PDB entry 3HFK | X-ray diffraction, 1.90 A resolution | chains A and D

== Chain A (and D) ==
Molecule: 4-methylmuconolactone methylisomerase
Organism: Pseudomonas reinekei
Notes: EC 5.4.99.14; chain D of this document is another copy of the same molecule, construct and numbering; everything in this record applies to it too
Reference sequence: C5MR76 (C5MR76_9PSED); residue numbers follow UniProt; this construct covers 1-107
Sequence (116 residues; each row starts with the number of its first residue; numbers below 1 keep their minus sign (Pro-8 is residue -8)):
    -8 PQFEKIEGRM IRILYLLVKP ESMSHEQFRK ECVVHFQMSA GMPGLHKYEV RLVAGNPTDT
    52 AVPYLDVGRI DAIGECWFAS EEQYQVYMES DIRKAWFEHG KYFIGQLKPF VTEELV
Disordered / not traced: -8 (chain D: -8 to -1)
Differences from the reference sequence: expression tag (-8 to 0); engineered mutation Ala52 (His in C5MR76)
Residues lining bound ligands:
  - 4-methylmuconolactone (4ML; [(2S)-2-methyl-5-oxo-2,5-dihydrofuran-2-yl]acetic acid), molecule 1: Ile4, Tyr6, Tyr75, Tyr78, Met79, Arg84, Phe88, Leu98, Pro100
  - 4-methylmuconolactone (4ML), molecule 2: Tyr6, Leu8, His26, Tyr39, Gly65, Cys67, Tyr78, Trp87, Phe88, Gly91, Ile95, Leu98
Curated features (UniProtKB/Swiss-Prot):
  - active site: His26 (Proton donor/acceptor)
  - binding site (3-methylmuconolactone): His26, Tyr39
  - binding site (4-methylmuconolactone): His26, Tyr39
  - mutagenesis: His26 (H26A: Almost loss of activity), Tyr39 (Y39F: 5-fold decrease in catalytic efficiency), Cys67 (C67S: 5-fold decrease in catalytic efficiency)
What the authors report for this chain:
  - binding site for 4-methylmuconolactone: His26, Tyr39, Ala52, Cys67
  - catalytic residues: His26, Tyr39 (proposed by the authors, not directly observed)
  - mutagenesis - H26A, C67S: decreased catalytic activity
  - mutagenesis - Y39F: decreased catalytic activity on 4-ML
  - mutagenesis - Y39F: unchanged binding to 4-ML
  - mutagenesis - C67S: unchanged catalytic activity on pCMB

== Interface between chain A and chain D ==
Residue-residue contacts (85; chain A residue first):
  Arg3(A) - Glu40(D)  salt bridge
  Arg3(A) - Arg42(D)
  Leu5(A) - Arg42(D)
  Leu5(A) - Ile64(D)  hydrophobic
  Val9(A) - Leu56(D)  hydrophobic
  Arg20(A) - Glu104(D)  salt bridge
  Arg20(A) - Leu106(D)
  Cys23(A) - Leu106(D)  hydrophobic
  Phe27(A) - Val107(D)  hydrophobic
  Glu40(A) - Arg3(D)  salt bridge
  Glu40(A) - Glu105(D)
  Arg42(A) - Arg3(D)
  Arg42(A) - Leu5(D)
  Arg42(A) - Glu66(D)  salt bridge
  Arg42(A) - Thr103(D)  hydrogen bond
  Arg42(A) - Glu104(D)
  Arg42(A) - Glu105(D)
  Leu43(A) - Thr103(D)
  Leu43(A) - Glu104(D)  hydrogen bond (backbone-backbone)
  Leu43(A) - Leu106(D)  hydrophobic
  Val44(A) - Phe101(D)  hydrophobic
  Val44(A) - Val102(D)
  Ala45(A) - Val102(D)  hydrogen bond (backbone-backbone)
  Ala45(A) - Glu104(D)
  Gly46(A) - Phe101(D)
  Gly46(A) - Val102(D)  hydrogen bond (backbone-backbone)
  Asn47(A) - Lys99(D)  hydrogen bond
  Pro48(A) - Pro100(D)
  Thr51(A) - Pro100(D)
  Ala52(A) - Lys92(D)
  Val53(A) - Lys92(D)
  Val53(A) - Ile95(D)
  Val53(A) - Leu98(D)  hydrophobic
  Pro54(A) - Gly96(D)
  Pro54(A) - Gln97(D)
  Pro54(A) - Leu98(D)  hydrogen bond (backbone-backbone)
  Tyr55(A) - Leu98(D)
  Tyr55(A) - Lys99(D)  hydrogen bond
  Leu56(A) - Val9(D)  hydrophobic
  Leu56(A) - Ile61(D)  hydrophobic
  Leu56(A) - Gln97(D)
  Leu56(A) - Leu98(D)  hydrogen bond (backbone-backbone)
  Leu56(A) - Lys99(D)
  Val58(A) - Val58(D)  hydrophobic
  Ile61(A) - Leu56(D)  hydrophobic
  Ile61(A) - Phe101(D)  hydrophobic
  Ile64(A) - Leu5(D)  hydrophobic
  Ile64(A) - Thr103(D)
  Glu66(A) - Arg42(D)  salt bridge
  Phe88(A) - Ala52(D)  hydrophobic
  Lys92(A) - Ala52(D)
  Lys92(A) - Val53(D)
  Ile95(A) - Val53(D)
  Gly96(A) - Pro54(D)
  Gln97(A) - Pro54(D)
  Gln97(A) - Leu56(D)
  Leu98(A) - Val53(D)  hydrophobic
  Leu98(A) - Pro54(D)  hydrogen bond (backbone-backbone)
  Leu98(A) - Tyr55(D)
  Leu98(A) - Leu56(D)  hydrogen bond (backbone-backbone)
  Lys99(A) - Asn47(D)  hydrogen bond
  Lys99(A) - Tyr55(D)  hydrogen bond
  Lys99(A) - Leu56(D)
  Pro100(A) - Pro48(D)
  Pro100(A) - Thr51(D)
  Phe101(A) - Val44(D)  hydrophobic
  Phe101(A) - Gly46(D)
  Phe101(A) - Ile61(D)  hydrophobic
  Val102(A) - Val44(D)
  Val102(A) - Ala45(D)  hydrogen bond (backbone-backbone)
  Val102(A) - Gly46(D)  hydrogen bond (backbone-backbone)
  Val102(A) - Pro48(D)
  Thr103(A) - Arg42(D)  hydrogen bond
  Thr103(A) - Leu43(D)
  Glu104(A) - Arg20(D)  salt bridge
  Glu104(A) - Arg42(D)
  Glu104(A) - Leu43(D)  hydrogen bond (backbone-backbone)
  Glu104(A) - Ala45(D)
  Glu105(A) - Glu40(D)
  Glu105(A) - Arg42(D)
  Leu106(A) - Arg20(D)
  Leu106(A) - Cys23(D)  hydrophobic
  Leu106(A) - Val41(D)
  Leu106(A) - Leu43(D)  hydrophobic
  Val107(A) - Phe27(D)  hydrophobic
Also at the interface, not in a pair above, chain A (43 interface residues in all): Leu7, Val24, Val41, Gly91
Also at the interface, not in a pair above, chain D (42 interface residues in all): Leu7, Val24, Gly91

== Summary ==
43 residues of chain A and 42 residues of chain D are in contact, with 16 hydrogen bonds and 6 salt bridges.
Polar pairs include Arg3(A)-Glu40(D), Arg20(A)-Glu104(D) and Arg42(A)-Glu66(D). Ligands of chain A:
4-methylmuconolactone. From the paper: catalytic residues His26(A) and Tyr39(A); H26A and C67S of chain A
reduce catalytic activity.
Chain A and chain D are both 4-methylmuconolactone methylisomerase (Pseudomonas reinekei); the structure,
Crystal structure of 4-methylmuconolactone methylisomerase (H52A) in complex with 4-methylmuconolactone, was
determined by X-ray diffraction (same publication as 3HDS and 3HF5).
